8X51 - chains B and F of the 4 polymer chains in the assembly; structure by electron microscopy, 2.92 A resolution.

[Chain B]
Molecule: Endonuclease GajA
Organism: Bacillus cereus VD045
Notes: EC 3.1.-.-
UniProt: J8H9C1 (GAJA_BACC6); residue numbers follow UniProt; this construct covers 1-578
Sequence (578 residues; numbered 1 to 578; the number before each row is that of its first residue):
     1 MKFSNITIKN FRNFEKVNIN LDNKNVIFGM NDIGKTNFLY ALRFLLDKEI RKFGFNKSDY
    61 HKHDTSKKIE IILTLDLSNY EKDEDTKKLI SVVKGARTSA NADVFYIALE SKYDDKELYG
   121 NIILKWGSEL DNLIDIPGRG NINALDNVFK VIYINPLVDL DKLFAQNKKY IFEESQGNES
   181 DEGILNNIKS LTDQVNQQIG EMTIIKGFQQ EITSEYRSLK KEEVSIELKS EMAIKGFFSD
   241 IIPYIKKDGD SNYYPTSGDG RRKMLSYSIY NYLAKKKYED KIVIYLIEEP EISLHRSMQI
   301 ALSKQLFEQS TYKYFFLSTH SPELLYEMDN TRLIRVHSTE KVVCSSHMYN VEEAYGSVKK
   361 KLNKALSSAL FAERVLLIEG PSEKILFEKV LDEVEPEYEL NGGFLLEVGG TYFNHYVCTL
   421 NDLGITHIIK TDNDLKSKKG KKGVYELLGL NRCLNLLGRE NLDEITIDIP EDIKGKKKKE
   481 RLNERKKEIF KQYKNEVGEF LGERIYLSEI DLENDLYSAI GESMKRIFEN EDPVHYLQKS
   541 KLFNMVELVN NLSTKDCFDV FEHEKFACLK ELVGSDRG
Not modelled in the structure: 157-280, 352-357, 576-578
Bound ions: Ca2+: Glu379, Asp432 (shared with DG11(F) of chain F)
Swiss-Prot annotation at these positions:
  - binding site (ATP): Asp32 to Thr36
  - binding site (a divalent metal cation): Glu379, Glu383, Asp463, Glu464, Glu513
  - site (Interaction with GajB): Lys94, Arg97
  - mutagenesis: Lys35 (K35A: Retains endonuclease activity), His320 (H320A: Retains endonuclease activity, ATP only partially inhibits endonuclease activity), Glu379 (E379A: Loss of endonuclease activity), Asp511 (D511A: Loss of endonuclease activity), Lys541 (K541A: Loss of endonuclease activity)

[Chain F]
Molecule: 21-nt DNA strand
Sequence (21 nucleotides; row label = number of the first residue in the row):
     1 AAAAATAACC GGGTTATTAA A
Bound ions: Ca2+: DG11 (shared with Glu379(B), Asp432(B) of chain B)

[Chain B / chain F interface]
Residue-residue contacts (19):
  Glu379(B) with DG11(F), phosphate contact
  Gly380(B) with DG11(F), phosphate contact
  Pro381(B) with DG11(F), phosphate contact; DG12(F), phosphate contact
  Ser382(B) with DG12(F), hydrogen bond to the phosphate
  Gly409(B) with DG11(F), sugar contact
  Gly410(B) with DG11(F), sugar contact
  Thr411(B) with DC10(F), sugar contact
  Asp434(B) with DC10(F), phosphate contact
  Lys436(B) with DA8(F), hydrogen bond to the base; DC9(F), sugar contact
  Ser437(B) with DA8(F), sugar contact; DC9(F), hydrogen bond to the phosphate
  Lys438(B) with DA8(F), phosphate contact
  Lys439(B) with DT6(F), hydrogen bond to the base; DA7(F), hydrogen bond to the sugar
  Lys541(B) with DG12(F), phosphate contact
  Leu542(B) with DG12(F), phosphate contact; DG13(F), phosphate contact
Also at the interface, not in a pair above, chain B (16 interface residues in all): Leu435, Arg452

[Summary]
The interface between chain B and chain F involves 16 residues on one side and 8 on the other, with 5 hydrogen
bonds. Polar pairs include Lys436(B)-DA8(F), Lys439(B)-DT6(F) and Lys439(B)-DA7(F).
Here chain B is Endonuclease GajA (Bacillus cereus VD045) and chain F is a 21-nt DNA strand. Entry 8X51
(Structure of DNA-bound GajA dimer (focused refinement)) was determined by electron microscopy together with
8JQB, 8JQC, 8WY5 and 8X5N from the same study.
